Entry 3U60 (X-ray diffraction, 3.34 A resolution); this record covers chains B and A of the 10 polymer chains in the assembly.

# Chain B
Name: DNA polymerase accessory protein 44
Source organism: Enterobacteria phage T4
Reference sequence: P04526 (DPA44_BPT4); residue numbers follow UniProt; this construct covers 1-319
Sequence (324 residues; numbered -4 to 319; the number before each row is that of its first residue; numbers below 1 keep their minus sign (Gly-4 is residue -4)):
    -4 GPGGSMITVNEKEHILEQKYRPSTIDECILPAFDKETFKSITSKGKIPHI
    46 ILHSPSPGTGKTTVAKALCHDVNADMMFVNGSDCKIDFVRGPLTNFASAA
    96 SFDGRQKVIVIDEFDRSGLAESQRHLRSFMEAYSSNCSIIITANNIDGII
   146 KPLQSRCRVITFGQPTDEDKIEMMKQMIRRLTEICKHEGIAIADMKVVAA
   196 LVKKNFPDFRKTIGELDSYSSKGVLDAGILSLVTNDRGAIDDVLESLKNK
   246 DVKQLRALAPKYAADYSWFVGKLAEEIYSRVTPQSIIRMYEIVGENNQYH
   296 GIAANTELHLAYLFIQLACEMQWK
Unresolved in the structure: -4 to 0
Differences from the reference sequence: expression tag (-4 to 0)
UniProt features mapped onto this chain:
  - binding site (ATP): Glu12 to Tyr15, Ile24, Gly53 to Thr58, Arg205
Bound ions: Mg2+: Thr57 (together with 08T)
Ligand contacts: 08T ([[[(2R,3S,4R,5R)-5-(6-aminopurin-9-yl)-3,4-bis(oxidanyl)oxolan-2-yl]methoxy-oxidanyl-phosphoryl]oxy-oxidanyl-phosphoryl]oxy-tris(fluoranyl)beryllium): Glu12, Gln13, Tyr15, Arg16, Pro17, Cys23, Ile24, Leu25, Pro52, Gly53, Thr54, Gly55, Lys56, Thr57, Thr58, Glu108, Asn139, Arg175, Phe204, Arg205, Ile208
Reported in the primary citation:
  - binding site for 08T: Arg151
  - binding site for Template DNA strand: Lys80
  - allosteric site: Lys80 (proposed by the authors, not directly observed)

# Chain A
Name: DNA polymerase accessory protein 62
Source organism: Enterobacteria phage T4
Reference sequence: P04527 (DPA62_BPT4); residue numbers follow UniProt; this construct covers 2-187
Sequence (195 residues; row label = number of the first residue in the row):
     2 SLFKDDIQLNEHQVAWYSKDWTAVQSAADSFKEKAENEFFEIIGAINNKT
    52 KCSIAQKDYSKFMVENALSQFPECMPAVYAMNLIGSGLSDEAHFNYLMAA
   102 VPRGKRYGKWAKLVEDSTEVLIIKLLAKRYQVNTNDAINYKSILTKNGKL
   152 PLVLKELKGLVTDDFLKEVTKNVKEQKQLKKLALEWGLEHHHHHH
Unresolved in the structure: 188-196
Differences from the reference sequence: expression tag (188-196)

# Interface between chain B and chain A
Contacting residue pairs (41):
  Pro50(B) - Gln57(A)
  Arg85(B) - Trp22(A)
  Thr89(B) - Trp17(A)
  Glu116(B) - Gln26(A)
  Arg119(B) - Lys33(A)
  Arg119(B) - Lys35(A)
  His120(B) - Trp17(A)
  His120(B) - Val25(A)
  His120(B) - Ala29(A)
  Arg122(B) - Phe32(A)
  Ser123(B) - His13(A)
  Ser123(B) - Trp17(A)  hydrogen bond
  Ser123(B) - Phe32(A)
  Phe124(B) - Trp17(A)  hydrophobic
  Glu126(B) - His13(A)  salt bridge
  Ala127(B) - Gln14(A)
  Ala127(B) - Tyr18(A)  hydrogen bond (backbone-side chain)
  Tyr128(B) - Trp17(A)
  Tyr128(B) - Tyr18(A)
  Asp142(B) - Glu37(A)
  Lys146(B) - Glu34(A)
  Lys146(B) - Glu37(A)
  Pro147(B) - Phe32(A)
  Pro147(B) - Glu34(A)
  Tyr273(B) - Asn96(A)
  Pro278(B) - Ala100(A)
  Ile282(B) - Tyr97(A)  hydrophobic
  Ile282(B) - Ala100(A)
  Ile282(B) - Ala101(A)  hydrophobic
  Tyr285(B) - Leu89(A)  hydrophobic
  Tyr285(B) - Ala93(A)  hydrophobic
  Tyr285(B) - Asn96(A)
  Tyr285(B) - Tyr97(A)  hydrophobic
  Glu286(B) - Ile85(A)
  Glu286(B) - Tyr97(A)  hydrogen bond
  Gly289(B) - Ile85(A)
  Gly289(B) - Leu89(A)
  Glu290(B) - Ile85(A)
  Asn292(B) - Gly88(A)  hydrogen bond (side chain-backbone)
  Gln293(B) - Leu84(A)  hydrogen bond (side chain-backbone)
  Gln293(B) - Ile85(A)  hydrogen bond (side chain-backbone)
Also at the interface, not in a pair above, chain B (25 interface residues in all): Val84
Also at the interface, not in a pair above, chain A (29 interface residues in all): Asn11, Ala28, Ala81, Met82, Gly86, Ser87

# Overview
25 residues of chain B face 29 of chain A across their interface, with 6 hydrogen bonds and 1 salt bridge.
Polar contacts include Glu126(B)-His13(A), Ser123(B)-Trp17(A) and Ala127(B)-Tyr18(A). Bound to chain B:
compound 08T. The paper reports a binding site for 08T at Arg151(B); a binding site for Template DNA strand at
Lys80(B).
Chain B is DNA polymerase accessory protein 44 and chain A is DNA polymerase accessory protein 62, both from
Enterobacteria phage T4; the structure, Structure of T4 Bacteriophage Clamp Loader Bound To Open Clamp, DNA
and ATP Analog, was determined by X-ray diffraction together with 3U5Z and 3U61 from the same study.
